Entry 4J0S (X-ray diffraction, 1.84 A resolution); this record covers chain A.

Chain A:
Molecule: Bromodomain-containing protein 4
Source organism: Homo sapiens
Reference sequence: O60885 (BRD4_HUMAN); numbering as in UniProt (aligned over 44-168)
Sequence (127 residues; each row starts with the number of its first residue):
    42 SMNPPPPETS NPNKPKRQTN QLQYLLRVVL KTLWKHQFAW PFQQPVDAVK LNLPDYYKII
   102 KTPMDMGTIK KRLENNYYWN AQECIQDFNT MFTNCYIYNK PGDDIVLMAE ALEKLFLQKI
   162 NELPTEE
Differences from the reference sequence: expression tag (42-43)
Ligand contacts: 1H3 (3-(3,5-dimethyl-1,2-oxazol-4-yl)-5-[(S)-hydroxy(phenyl)methyl]phenol): Trp81, Pro82, Phe83, Gln85, Val87, Leu92, Leu94, Tyr97, Cys136, Tyr139, Asn140, Asp145, Ile146, Met149
Swiss-Prot annotation at these positions:
  - site: Asn140 (Acetylated histone binding)
  - cross-link: Lys99 (Glycyl lysine isopeptide (Lys-Gly) (interchain with G-Cter in SUMO2))
  - natural variant: Asp145 (D145G: Found in a patient with a neurodevelopmental syndrome; uncertain significance)
  - mutagenesis: Asn140 (N140A: Abolishes binding to acetylated histones)
Reported in the primary citation:
  - specificity-determining residues: Trp81, Lys91, Asp145 (by similarity / conservation)

Overview:
Bound to chain A: compound 1H3. From UniProt: one mutagenesis site. From the paper: specificity determinants
Trp81, Lys91 and Asp145.
Chain A is Bromodomain-containing protein 4 (Homo sapiens); the structure, Crystal Structure of the first
bromodomain of human BRD4 in complex with a 3,5-dimethylisoxazol ligand, was determined by X-ray diffraction,
deposited together with 4J0R.
